Entry 6LSN (X-ray diffraction, 2.44 A resolution); this record covers chains C and E of the 6 polymer chains in the assembly.

# Chain C
Protein: Tubulin alpha-1B chain
Organism: Sus scrofa
UniProtKB: Q2XVP4 (TBA1B_PIG); residue numbers follow UniProt; this construct covers 1-450
Chain sequence (450 residues; numbered 1 to 450; the number before each row is that of its first residue):
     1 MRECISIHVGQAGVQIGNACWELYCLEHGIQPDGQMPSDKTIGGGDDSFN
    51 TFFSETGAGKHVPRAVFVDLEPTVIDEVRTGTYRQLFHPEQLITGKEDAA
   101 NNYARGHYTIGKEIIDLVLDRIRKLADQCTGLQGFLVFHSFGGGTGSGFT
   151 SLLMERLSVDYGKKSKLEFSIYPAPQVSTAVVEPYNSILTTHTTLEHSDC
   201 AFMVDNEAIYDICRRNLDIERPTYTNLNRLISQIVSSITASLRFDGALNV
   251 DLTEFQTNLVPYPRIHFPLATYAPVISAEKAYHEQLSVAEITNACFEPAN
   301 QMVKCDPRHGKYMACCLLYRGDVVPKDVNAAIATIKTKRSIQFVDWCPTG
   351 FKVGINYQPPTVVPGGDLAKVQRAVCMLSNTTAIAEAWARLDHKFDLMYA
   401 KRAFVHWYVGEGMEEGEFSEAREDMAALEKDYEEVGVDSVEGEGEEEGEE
Not modelled in the structure: 441-450
UniProt features mapped onto this chain:
  - motif: Met1 to Cys4 (MREC motif)
  - active site: Glu254
  - binding site (GTP): Gly10, Gln11, Ala12, Gln15, Glu71, Ala99, Ser140, Gly143, Gly144, Thr145, Gly146, Thr179, Glu183, Asn206, Tyr224, Asn228, Leu252
  - binding site (Mg(2+)): Glu71
  - modified residue: Lys40 (N6,N6,N6-trimethyllysine), Ser48 (Phosphoserine), Ser232 (Phosphoserine), Tyr282 (3'-nitrotyrosine), Arg339 (Omega-N-methylarginine), Ser439 (Phosphoserine), Glu443 (5-glutamyl polyglutamate), Glu445 (5-glutamyl polyglutamate)
  - cross-link (Glycyl lysine isopeptide (Lys-Gly)): Lys326 (interchain with G-Cter in ubiquitin), Lys370 (interchain with G-Cter in ubiquitin)
Ion coordination: Ca2+: Asp39, Thr41, Gly44, Glu55; Mg2+ near Glu220 (its only coordinating residue here)
Small-molecule neighbours: GTP (guanosine-5'-triphosphate): Gly10, Gln11, Ala12, Gln15, Ile16, Asp69, Asp98, Ala99, Ala100, Asn101, Asn102, Ser140, Gly142, Gly143, Gly144, Thr145, Gly146, Ile171, Pro173, Val177, Ser178, Thr179, Glu183, Asn206, Tyr224, Leu227, Asn228, Ile231

# Chain E
Protein: Stathmin-4
Organism: Mus musculus
UniProtKB: P63042 (STMN4_MOUSE); residues 5-145 here correspond to UniProt positions 49-189 (UniProt number = residue number + 44)
Chain sequence (143 residues; each row starts with the number of its first residue):
     3 MADMEVIELNKCTSGQSFEVILKPPSFDGVPEFNASLPRRRDPSLEEIQK
    53 KLEAAEERRKYQEAELLKHLAEKREHEREVIQKAIEENNNFIKMAKEKLA
   103 QKMESNKENREAHLAAMLERLQEKDKHAEEVRKNKELKEEASR
Not modelled in the structure: 3-5, 29-43, 145
Sequence notes: initiating methionine (3); expression tag (4)

# Interface between chain C and chain E
Residue-residue contacts - 30 pairs, chain C then chain E:
  His107(C) - Leu101(E)
  His107(C) - Lys104(E)  hydrogen bond
  His107(C) - Met105(E)
  Tyr108(C) - Lys104(E)
  Tyr108(C) - Met105(E)  hydrophobic
  Tyr108(C) - Asn108(E)
  Thr109(C) - Arg112(E)
  Lys112(C) - Met105(E)
  Glu155(C) - Leu101(E)
  Glu155(C) - Lys104(E)  salt bridge
  Arg156(C) - Leu101(E)
  Ser158(C) - Phe93(E)
  Ser158(C) - Ile94(E)
  Val159(C) - Ile94(E)
  Val159(C) - Lys98(E)
  Gly162(C) - Asn90(E)
  Gly162(C) - Ile94(E)
  Lys163(C) - Asn90(E)
  Lys163(C) - Phe93(E)
  Glu196(C) - Phe93(E)
  His197(C) - Phe93(E)
  Gly410(C) - Arg112(E)
  Gly410(C) - His115(E)
  Glu411(C) - Asn108(E)  hydrogen bond (backbone-side chain)
  Glu411(C) - Arg112(E)  salt bridge
  Gly412(C) - Asn108(E)  hydrogen bond (backbone-side chain)
  Gly412(C) - Asn111(E)  hydrogen bond (backbone-side chain)
  Gly412(C) - Arg112(E)
  Met413(C) - Asn108(E)
  Glu414(C) - Asn111(E)  hydrogen bond
Interface residues without a listed pair, chain C (20 interface residues in all): Leu152, Thr193, Glu417
Interface residues without a listed pair, chain E (14 interface residues in all): Ala97, Lys100, Ser107

# Summary
20 residues of chain C and 14 residues of chain E are in contact, with 5 hydrogen bonds and 2 salt bridges.
Among the polar pairs are Glu155(C)-Lys104(E), Glu411(C)-Arg112(E) and His107(C)-Lys104(E). Bound to chain C:
GTP.
Here chain C is Tubulin alpha-1B chain (Sus scrofa) and chain E is Stathmin-4 (Mus musculus). Entry 6LSN
(Crystal structure of tubulin-inhibitor complex) was determined by X-ray diffraction.
